PDB entry 6CP3 | electron microscopy, 3.80 A resolution | chains G and H of the 27 polymer chains in the assembly

# Chain G
Molecule: ATP synthase subunit gamma, mitochondrial
From: Saccharomyces cerevisiae (strain ATCC 204508 / S288c)
UniProt: P38077 (ATPG_YEAST); residues 1-278 here correspond to UniProt positions 34-311 (UniProt number = residue number + 33)
Amino-acid sequence (278 residues; row label = number of the first residue in the row):
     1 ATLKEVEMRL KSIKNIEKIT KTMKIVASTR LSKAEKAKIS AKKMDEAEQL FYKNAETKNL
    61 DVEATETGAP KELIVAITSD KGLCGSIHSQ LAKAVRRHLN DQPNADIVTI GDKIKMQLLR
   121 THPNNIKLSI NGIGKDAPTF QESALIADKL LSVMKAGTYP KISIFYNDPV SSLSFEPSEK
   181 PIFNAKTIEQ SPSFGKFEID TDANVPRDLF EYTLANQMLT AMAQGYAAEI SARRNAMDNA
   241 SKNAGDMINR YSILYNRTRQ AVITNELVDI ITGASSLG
Disordered / not traced: 62-70
From the paper describing this entry:
  - conformationally variable residues (domain motion): Ile271

# Chain H
Molecule: ATP synthase subunit delta, mitochondrial
From: Saccharomyces cerevisiae (strain ATCC 204508 / S288c)
UniProt: Q12165 (ATPD_YEAST); residues 1-138 here correspond to UniProt positions 23-160 (UniProt number = residue number + 22)
Amino-acid sequence (138 residues; numbered 1 to 138; the number before each row is that of its first residue):
     1 AEAAAASSGL KLQFALPHET LYSGSEVTQV NLPAKSGRIG VLANHVPTVE QLLPGVVEVM
    61 EGSNSKKFFI SGGFATVQPD SQLCVTAIEA FPLESFSQEN IKNLLAEAKK NVSSSDAREA
   121 AEAAIQVEVL ENLQSVLK
Disordered / not traced: 1-6

# How chain G and chain H interact
Contacting residue pairs (38; chain G residue first):
  Ser40(G) - Leu16(H)
  Ser40(G) - Pro17(H)
  Ser40(G) - His18(H)  hydrogen bond (side chain-backbone)
  Ser40(G) - Glu19(H)
  Lys43(G) - Gln13(H)
  Lys43(G) - Thr20(H)
  Met44(G) - Ala15(H)  hydrophobic
  Met44(G) - Leu16(H)
  Met44(G) - Pro17(H)
  Met44(G) - Thr86(H)
  Ala47(G) - Cys84(H)  hydrophobic
  Ala47(G) - Thr86(H)
  Leu50(G) - Gln78(H)  hydrogen bond (backbone-side chain)
  Phe51(G) - Val49(H)  hydrophobic
  Phe51(G) - Thr76(H)
  Phe51(G) - Gln78(H)  hydrogen bond (backbone-side chain)
  Asn54(G) - Gln78(H)
  Asn54(G) - Pro79(H)
  Phe140(G) - Pro17(H)  hydrophobic
  Phe140(G) - Ile88(H)  hydrophobic
  Lys196(G) - Pro47(H)
  Phe197(G) - Pro47(H)
  Phe197(G) - Thr48(H)
  Phe197(G) - Val77(H)
  Phe197(G) - Pro79(H)  hydrophobic
  Glu198(G) - Val46(H)
  Glu198(G) - Pro47(H)  hydrogen bond (backbone-backbone)
  Glu198(G) - Thr48(H)
  Glu198(G) - Val49(H)
  Ala203(G) - Lys35(H)
  Ala203(G) - Gln51(H)  hydrogen bond (backbone-side chain)
  Asp208(G) - Gln51(H)
  Leu209(G) - Phe74(H)  hydrophobic
  Tyr212(G) - Phe74(H)  hydrophobic
  Tyr212(G) - Thr86(H)  hydrogen bond (side chain-backbone)
  Tyr212(G) - Ala87(H)
  Asn216(G) - Thr86(H)
  Leu219(G) - Pro17(H)  hydrophobic
Also at the interface, not in a pair above, chain G (23 interface residues in all): Glu46, Glu48, Asp148, Ile199, Asp200, Val205
Also at the interface, not in a pair above, chain H (26 interface residues in all): Ser36, Gly73, Gln82, Arg118

# Summary
23 residues of chain G and 26 residues of chain H are in contact, with 6 hydrogen bonds. Among the polar pairs
are Ser40(G)-His18(H), Leu50(G)-Gln78(H) and Phe51(G)-Gln78(H). From the paper: conformational variability at
Ile271(G).
Chain G is ATP synthase subunit gamma, mitochondrial and chain H is ATP synthase subunit delta, mitochondrial,
both from Saccharomyces cerevisiae (strain ATCC 204508 / S288c); the structure, Monomer yeast ATP synthase
(F1Fo) reconstituted in nanodisc with inhibitor of oligomycin bound, was determined by electron microscopy,
deposited together with 6CP5, 6CP6 and 6CP7.
